6PW2 - chains D and E of the 6 polymer chains in the assembly; structure by X-ray diffraction, 3.01 A resolution.

[Chain D]
Name: Epstein-Barr nuclear antigen 1
From: Epstein-Barr virus (strain B95-8)
UniProt: P03211 (EBNA1_EBVB9); residues 461-607 here = UniProt positions 461-607
Sequence (147 residues; row label = number of the first residue in the row):
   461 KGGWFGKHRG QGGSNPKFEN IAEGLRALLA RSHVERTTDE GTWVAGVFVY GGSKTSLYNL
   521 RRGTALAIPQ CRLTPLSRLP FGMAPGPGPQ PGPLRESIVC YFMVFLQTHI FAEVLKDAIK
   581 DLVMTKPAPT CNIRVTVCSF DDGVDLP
UniProt features mapped onto this chain:
  - active site: Tyr518 (For site-specific DNA endonuclease activity)
  - binding site (DNA): Lys461, Tyr518
  - site: Arg491 (Interaction dimer-dimer), Tyr518 (Interaction dimer-dimer. Required for episome maintenance and generation of immortalized B cells in the host)
  - mutagenesis: Arg491 (R491A: Impaired cooperative DNA binding; R491E: Loss of DNA replication and cooperative DNA binding), Tyr518 (Y518A: 10 fold decrease in DNA-binding; Y518A: Complete loss of endocucleoase nicks in the DNA; Y518E: Complete loss of DNA-binding; Y518F: No effect on DNA-binding ...), Asp581 (D581A: Loss of DNA replication and cooperative DNA binding; D581E: Forms single dimer binding to DNA), Thr585 (T585P: Decreased EBNA1-DNA binding, formation of functional chromatin, and origin recognition complex recruitment at oriP)
What the authors report for this chain:
  - binding site for the 62-nt DNA strand (chain E): Asn480, Arg538
  - mutagenesis - D581E: decreased binding to DS34
  - mutagenesis - D581E: unchanged expression
  - mutagenesis - R491E, D581E: unchanged binding to FR and DS regions of OriP

[Chain E]
Molecule: 62-nt DNA strand
Sequence (62 nucleotides; numbered 1 to 62; the number before each row is that of its first residue):
     1 TAACCCTAAT TCGATAGCAT ATGCTTCCCG TTGGGTAACA TATGCTATTG AATTAGGGTT
    61 AG
Not modelled in the structure: 1-2, 60-62

[Chain D / chain E interface]
Pairs across the interface (26):
  Lys461(D) with DT48(E), base contact
  Gly463(D) with DC45(E), base contact
  Trp464(D) with DG44(E), base contact
  Phe465(D) with DT46(E), base contact
  Lys467(D) with DC45(E), sugar contact
  His468(D) with DC45(E), sugar contact
  Arg469(D) with DT43(E), base contact; DG44(E), sugar contact
  Gly470(D) with DG44(E), hydrogen bond to the phosphate; DC45(E), hydrogen bond to the phosphate
  Gln471(D) with DC45(E), hydrogen bond to the phosphate
  Gly472(D) with DC45(E), hydrogen bond to the phosphate
  Gly473(D) with DT46(E), hydrogen bond to the phosphate
  Lys514(D) with DT43(E), salt bridge to the phosphate
  Tyr518(D) with DG44(E), phosphate contact; DC45(E), hydrogen bond to the phosphate
  Arg521(D) with DG44(E), salt bridge to the phosphate; DC45(E), salt bridge to the phosphate
  Arg522(D) with DC45(E), salt bridge to the phosphate; DT46(E), salt bridge to the phosphate
  Pro535(D) with DG44(E), phosphate contact
  Leu536(D) with DT43(E), phosphate contact; DG44(E), hydrogen bond to the phosphate
  Arg538(D) with DA42(E), hydrogen bond to the phosphate; DT43(E), salt bridge to the phosphate
  Cys560(D) with DT43(E), hydrogen bond to the phosphate
Other interface residues (no listed pair), chain D (23 interface residues in all): Gly462, Phe478, Glu556, Pro587
Other interface residues (no listed pair), chain E (9 interface residues in all): DA47, DT49, DT53

[Overview]
23 residues of chain D face 9 of chain E across their interface, with 9 hydrogen bonds and 6 salt bridges.
Among the polar pairs are Gly470(D)-DG44(E), Gly470(D)-DC45(E) and Gln471(D)-DC45(E). From the paper: a
binding site for the 62-nt DNA strand (chain E) at Asn480(D) and Arg538(D); D581E of chain D reduces binding
to DS34.
Here chain D is Epstein-Barr nuclear antigen 1 (Epstein-Barr virus (strain B95-8)) and chain E is a 62-nt DNA
strand. Entry 6PW2 (Structural Basis for Cooperative Binding of EBNA1 to the Epstein-Barr Virus Dyad Symmetry
Minimal Origin of ...) was determined by X-ray diffraction.
